7YVS - chains A and B of the 8 polymer chains in the assembly; structure by electron microscopy, 2.80 A resolution.

Chain A (and B):
Name: ADP-ribosylating binary toxin binding subunit CdtB
Organism: Clostridioides difficile
Notes: chain B of this document is another copy of the same molecule, construct and numbering; everything in this record applies to it too
Reference sequence: A8DS70 (A8DS70_CLODI); residue numbers follow UniProt; this construct covers 202-876
Amino-acid sequence (675 residues; each row starts with the number of its first residue):
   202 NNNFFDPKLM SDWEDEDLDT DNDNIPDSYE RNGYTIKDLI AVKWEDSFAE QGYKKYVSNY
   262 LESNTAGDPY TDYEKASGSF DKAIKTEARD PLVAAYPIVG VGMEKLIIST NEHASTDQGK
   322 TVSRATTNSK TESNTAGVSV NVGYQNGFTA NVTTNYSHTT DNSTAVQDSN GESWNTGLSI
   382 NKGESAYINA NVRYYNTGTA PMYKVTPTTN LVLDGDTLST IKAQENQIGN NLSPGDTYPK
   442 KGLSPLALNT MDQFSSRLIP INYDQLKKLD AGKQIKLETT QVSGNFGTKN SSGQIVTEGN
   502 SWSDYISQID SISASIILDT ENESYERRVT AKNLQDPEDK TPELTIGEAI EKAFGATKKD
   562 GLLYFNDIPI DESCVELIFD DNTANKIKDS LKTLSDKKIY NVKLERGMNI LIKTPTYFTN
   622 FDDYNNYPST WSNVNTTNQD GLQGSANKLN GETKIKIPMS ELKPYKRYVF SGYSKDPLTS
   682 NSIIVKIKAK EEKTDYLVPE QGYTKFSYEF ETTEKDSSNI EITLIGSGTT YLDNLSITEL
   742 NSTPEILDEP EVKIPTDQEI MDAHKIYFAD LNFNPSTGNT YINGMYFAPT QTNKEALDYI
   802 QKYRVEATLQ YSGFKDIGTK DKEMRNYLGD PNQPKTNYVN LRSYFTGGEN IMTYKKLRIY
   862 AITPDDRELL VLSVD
Disordered / not traced: 202-216, 332-363, 743-876
Bound ions: Ca2+ site 1: D220, D222, D224, I226, E231; Ca2+ site 2: D222, D224, E231, N260, E263, D273; Ca2+ site 3: N621, D623, S646, D734
Reported in the primary citation:
  - mutagenesis - F774G, F774L: decreased binding to di-heptamer

Interface between chain A and chain B:
Contacting residue pairs (115):
  I237(A) - E539(B)
  K238(A) - E539(B)
  D239(A) - Y261(B)
  D239(A) - L262(B)
  D239(A) - E539(B)  hydrogen bond (backbone-side chain)
  L240(A) - L262(B)  hydrophobic
  Q252(A) - P538(B)
  G253(A) - P538(B)
  Y254(A) - P538(B)
  Y254(A) - E539(B)  hydrogen bond
  D282(A) - Q509(B)
  K283(A) - E263(B)  salt bridge
  K283(A) - Q509(B)  hydrogen bond (backbone-side chain)
  K283(A) - S512(B)  hydrogen bond (backbone-side chain)
  K283(A) - I513(B)
  A284(A) - S508(B)
  A284(A) - S512(B)
  R290(A) - D537(B)  salt bridge
  K306(A) - G416(B)
  K306(A) - D417(B)  salt bridge
  I308(A) - D417(B)
  S310(A) - N463(B)  hydrogen bond
  T311(A) - K383(B)
  T311(A) - G384(B)  hydrogen bond (backbone-backbone)
  E313(A) - I381(B)
  E313(A) - N382(B)
  E313(A) - K383(B)  salt bridge
  H314(A) - S380(B)
  H314(A) - I381(B)
  A315(A) - L379(B)
  A315(A) - S380(B)
  A315(A) - I381(B)  hydrogen bond (backbone-backbone)
  S316(A) - L379(B)
  S316(A) - S380(B)
  T317(A) - G378(B)
  T317(A) - L379(B)  hydrogen bond (backbone-backbone)
  D318(A) - T377(B)
  D318(A) - G378(B)
  Q319(A) - N376(B)
  Q319(A) - T377(B)  hydrogen bond (backbone-backbone)
  G320(A) - W375(B)
  G320(A) - N376(B)
  K321(A) - S374(B)
  K321(A) - W375(B)  hydrogen bond (backbone-backbone)
  T322(A) - E373(B)  hydrogen bond (side chain-backbone)
  V323(A) - G372(B)
  V323(A) - E373(B)  hydrogen bond (backbone-backbone)
  S324(A) - N371(B)  hydrogen bond (side chain-backbone)
  R325(A) - D369(B)
  R325(A) - S370(B)
  R325(A) - N371(B)  hydrogen bond (backbone-backbone)
  A326(A) - Q368(B)
  A326(A) - D369(B)
  T327(A) - V367(B)
  T327(A) - Q368(B)
  T327(A) - D369(B)  hydrogen bond (backbone-backbone)
  T328(A) - V367(B)
  T328(A) - Q368(B)
  N329(A) - A366(B)
  N329(A) - V367(B)  hydrogen bond (backbone-backbone)
  S330(A) - T365(B)
  S330(A) - A366(B)
  K331(A) - S364(B)
  K331(A) - T365(B)  hydrogen bond (backbone-backbone)
  N390(A) - T418(B)  hydrogen bond (side chain-backbone)
  N390(A) - L419(B)
  N392(A) - T418(B)
  Y404(A) - S504(B)
  E426(A) - K423(B)  salt bridge
  E426(A) - Q454(B)
  N427(A) - T421(B)  hydrogen bond (backbone-side chain)
  N427(A) - I422(B)
  N427(A) - K423(B)  hydrogen bond (side chain-backbone)
  N427(A) - M452(B)  hydrogen bond (side chain-backbone)
  I429(A) - Q482(B)  hydrogen bond (backbone-side chain)
  G430(A) - Q482(B)
  N431(A) - Q482(B)  hydrogen bond (backbone-side chain)
  N431(A) - S484(B)  hydrogen bond
  N431(A) - S504(B)
  N432(A) - S504(B)  hydrogen bond (side chain-backbone)
  N432(A) - I507(B)
  N432(A) - S508(B)
  S434(A) - S508(B)  hydrogen bond
  Y439(A) - T481(B)  hydrogen bond
  Y439(A) - Q482(B)  hydrogen bond
  L444(A) - E479(B)
  L444(A) - T480(B)
  S445(A) - N411(B)
  S445(A) - V413(B)
  S445(A) - T418(B)
  S445(A) - E479(B)  hydrogen bond
  P446(A) - N411(B)
  P446(A) - T418(B)  hydrogen bond (backbone-side chain)
  L447(A) - N411(B)
  L447(A) - T421(B)
  A448(A) - T418(B)
  A448(A) - T421(B)
  N450(A) - L419(B)
  F455(A) - D453(B)
  F455(A) - Q454(B)  hydrogen bond (backbone-backbone)
  F455(A) - F455(B)  hydrophobic
  S456(A) - D453(B)
  S457(A) - R458(B)
  L459(A) - E385(B)
  K490(A) - Q509(B)  hydrogen bond
  S493(A) - S264(B)
  S493(A) - N265(B)  hydrogen bond (backbone-side chain)
  G494(A) - N265(B)
  G494(A) - Y506(B)
  Q495(A) - P270(B)
  Q495(A) - Y506(B)  hydrogen bond
  I496(A) - D505(B)
  I496(A) - Y506(B)  hydrogen bond (backbone-side chain)
  I496(A) - Q509(B)
  T498(A) - D505(B)  hydrogen bond
Interface residues without a listed pair, chain A (68 interface residues in all): I309, N312, Q368, P440, Q454, S492, V497
Interface residues without a listed pair, chain B (69 interface residues in all): T221, T272, T409, S420, Q466, V483, F487, T489, Q536, K541

Overview:
The interface between chain A and chain B involves 68 residues on one side and 69 on the other, with 36
hydrogen bonds and 5 salt bridges. Polar pairs include K283(A)-E263(B), R290(A)-D537(B) and K306(A)-D417(B).
D220(A), D222(A), D224(A), I226(A) and E231(A) coordinate Ca2+ site 1. From the paper: F774G and F774L of
chain A reduce binding to di-heptamer.
Chain A and chain B are both ADP-ribosylating binary toxin binding subunit CdtB (Clostridioides difficile);
the structure, Complex structure of Clostridioides difficile binary toxin unfolded CDTa-bound CDTb-pore
(short), was determined by electron microscopy together with 7VNJ, 7VNN and 7YVQ from the same study.
